1ZBB - chains I and a of the 18 polymer chains in the assembly; structure by X-ray diffraction, 9.00 A resolution (very low resolution: no residue pairs are listed; an interface is given only as per-side residue counts).

[Chain I]
Molecule: DNA strand 1 (arbitrary model sequence)
Sequence (347 nucleotides; each row starts with the number of its first residue):
     1 ACTTACATGCACAGGATGTAACCTGCAGATACTACCAAAAGTGTATTTGG
    51 AAACTGCTCCATCAAAAGGCATGTTCAGCTGGATTCCAGCTGAACATGCC
   101 TTTTGATGGAGCAGTTTCCAAATACACTTTTGGTAGTATCTGCAGGTGAT
   151 TCTCCAGGGCGGCCAGTACTTACATGCACAGGATGTAACCTGCAGATACT
   201 ACCAAAAGTGTATTTGGAAACTGCTCCATCAAAAGGCATGTTCAGCTGGA
   251 TTCCAGCTGAACATGCCTTTTGATGGAGCAGTTTCCAAATACACTTTTGG
   301 TAGTATCTGCAGGTGATTCTCCAGACTTACATGCGCATGTAAGTGCA

[Chain a]
Molecule: Histone H3
From: Xenopus laevis
UniProtKB: P84233 (H31_XENLA); residue numbers follow UniProt; this construct covers 1-135
Amino-acid sequence (135 residues; row label = number of the first residue in the row):
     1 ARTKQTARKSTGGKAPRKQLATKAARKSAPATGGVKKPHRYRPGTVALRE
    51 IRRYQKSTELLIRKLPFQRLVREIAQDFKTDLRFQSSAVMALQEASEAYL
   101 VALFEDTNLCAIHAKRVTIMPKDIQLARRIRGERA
Not modelled in the structure: 1-38
Differences from the reference sequence: conflict Ala102 (Gly in P84233)

[How chain I and chain a interact]
At this resolution (9 A) residue pairs are not listed: 13 residues of chain I and 19 of chain a lie at the interface.

[Overview]
The interface between chain I and chain a involves 13 residues on one side and 19 on the other.
Chain I is DNA strand 1 (arbitrary model sequence) and chain a is Histone H3 (Xenopus laevis); the structure,
Structure of the 4_601_167 Tetranucleosome, was determined by X-ray diffraction.
